Entry 1IV4 (X-ray diffraction, 1.55 A resolution); this record covers chains B and C of the 3 polymer chains in the assembly.

# Chain B
Name: 2-C-methyl-D-erythritol 2,4-cyclodiphosphate synthase
Source organism: Thermus thermophilus
Notes: EC 4.6.1.12
UniProtKB: Q8RQP5 (ISPF_THET8); residues 201-352 here correspond to UniProt positions 1-152 (UniProt number = residue number - 200)
Chain sequence (152 residues; numbered 201 to 352; the number before each row is that of its first residue):
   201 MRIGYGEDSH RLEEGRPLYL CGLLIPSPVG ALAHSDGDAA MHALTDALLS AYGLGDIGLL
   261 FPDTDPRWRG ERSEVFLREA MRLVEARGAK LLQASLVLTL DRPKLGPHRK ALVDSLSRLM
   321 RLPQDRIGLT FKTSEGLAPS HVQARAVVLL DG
Not modelled in the structure: 201, 352
Differences from the reference sequence: engineered mutation Met241 (Leu41 in Q8RQP5), Met281 (Leu81 in Q8RQP5), Met320 (Leu120 in Q8RQP5)
Swiss-Prot annotation at these positions:
  - binding site (4-CDP-2-C-methyl-D-erythritol 2-phosphate): Asp208 to His210, His234, Ser235, Asp256 to Gly258, Phe261 to Asp265, Leu300 to Gly306, Phe331 to Glu335
  - binding site (a divalent metal cation): Asp208, His210, His242
  - site (Transition state stabilizer): His234, Thr333
Metal / ion sites: Mg2+ site 1: Asp208 (together with cytidine-5'-monophosphate) (shared with 1 residue of chain A); Mg2+ site 2: Asp208, His210, His242; Mg2+ site 3: Lys332 (together with cytidine-5'-monophosphate) (shared with Asp408(C) of chain C)
Small-molecule neighbours:
  - cytidine-5'-monophosphate (C5P), molecule 1: Asp208, Asp256, Ile257, Gly258, Leu259
  - cytidine-5'-monophosphate (C5P), molecule 2: Leu300, Asp301, Pro303, Lys304, Leu305, Gly306, Arg309, Phe331, Lys332, Thr333, Glu335

# Chain C
Name: 2-C-methyl-D-erythritol 2,4-cyclodiphosphate synthase
Source organism: Thermus thermophilus
Notes: EC 4.6.1.12
UniProtKB: Q8RQP5 (ISPF_THET8); residues 401-552 here correspond to UniProt positions 1-152 (UniProt number = residue number - 400)
Chain sequence (152 residues; each row starts with the number of its first residue):
   401 MRIGYGEDSH RLEEGRPLYL CGLLIPSPVG ALAHSDGDAA MHALTDALLS AYGLGDIGLL
   461 FPDTDPRWRG ERSEVFLREA MRLVEARGAK LLQASLVLTL DRPKLGPHRK ALVDSLSRLM
   521 RLPQDRIGLT FKTSEGLAPS HVQARAVVLL DG
Not modelled in the structure: 401, 552
Differences from the reference sequence: engineered mutation Met441 (Leu41 in Q8RQP5), Met481 (Leu81 in Q8RQP5), Met520 (Leu120 in Q8RQP5)
Swiss-Prot annotation at these positions:
  - binding site (4-CDP-2-C-methyl-D-erythritol 2-phosphate): Asp408 to His410, His434, Ser435, Asp456 to Gly458, Phe461 to Asp465, Leu500 to Gly506, Phe531 to Glu535
  - binding site (a divalent metal cation): Asp408, His410, His442
  - site (Transition state stabilizer): His434, Thr533
Metal / ion sites: Mg2+ site 1: Asp408 (together with cytidine-5'-monophosphate) (shared with Lys332(B) of chain B); Mg2+ site 2: Asp408, His410, His442; Mg2+ site 3: Lys532 (together with cytidine-5'-monophosphate) (shared with 1 residue of chain A)
Small-molecule neighbours:
  - cytidine-5'-monophosphate (C5P), molecule 1: Asp408, Asp456, Ile457, Gly458, Leu459
  - cytidine-5'-monophosphate (C5P), molecule 2: Leu500, Asp501, Pro503, Lys504, Leu505, Gly506, Arg509, Phe531, Lys532, Thr533, Glu535

# Interface between chain B and chain C
Contacting residue pairs - 43 pairs, chain B then chain C:
  Ile203(B) - Ile403(C)  hydrophobic
  Tyr205(B) - Tyr405(C)  hydrogen bond
  Gln293(B) - Arg402(C)
  Gln293(B) - Ile403(C)  hydrogen bond (side chain-backbone)
  Gln293(B) - Ala451(C)
  Ser295(B) - Gly404(C)
  Ser295(B) - Tyr405(C)  hydrogen bond (side chain-backbone)
  Ser295(B) - Ser450(C)  hydrogen bond
  Val297(B) - Tyr405(C)
  Val297(B) - Gly406(C)
  Val297(B) - Glu407(C)
  Arg309(B) - Gly455(C)
  Arg309(B) - Asp456(C)  salt bridge
  Arg309(B) - Leu459(C)
  Asp325(B) - Arg402(C)  salt bridge
  Asp325(B) - Ala451(C)
  Asp325(B) - Tyr452(C)
  Asp325(B) - Gly453(C)
  Arg326(B) - Arg402(C)
  Ile327(B) - Gly453(C)
  Gly328(B) - Ser450(C)  hydrogen bond (backbone-side chain)
  Leu329(B) - Ser450(C)
  Leu329(B) - Gly455(C)
  Thr330(B) - Ser450(C)
  Thr330(B) - Gly455(C)
  Thr330(B) - Asp456(C)
  Phe331(B) - Asp456(C)  hydrogen bond (backbone-side chain)
  Lys332(B) - Glu407(C)
  Lys332(B) - Asp408(C)  salt bridge
  Lys332(B) - Asp446(C)
  Lys332(B) - Ile457(C)
  Glu335(B) - Ser409(C)
  Glu335(B) - Arg411(C)
  Glu335(B) - His541(C)
  Leu337(B) - Ala538(C)  hydrophobic
  Leu337(B) - His541(C)
  Leu337(B) - Gln543(C)
  Arg345(B) - Tyr405(C)
  Arg345(B) - Glu407(C)  salt bridge
  Arg345(B) - Arg545(C)
  Val347(B) - Ile403(C)  hydrophobic
  Val347(B) - Tyr405(C)  hydrophobic
  Leu349(B) - Ile403(C)  hydrophobic
Other interface residues (no listed pair), chain B (23 interface residues in all): Thr299, Gln324, Ser334, Gly336
Other interface residues (no listed pair), chain C (24 interface residues in all): His410, Leu537

# Summary
The interface between chain B and chain C involves 23 residues on one side and 24 on the other, with 6
hydrogen bonds and 4 salt bridges. Polar contacts include Arg309(B)-Asp456(C), Asp325(B)-Arg402(C) and
Lys332(B)-Asp408(C). One cytidine-5'-monophosphate molecule is bound between chain B and chain C.
Both chains are 2-C-methyl-D-erythritol 2,4-cyclodiphosphate synthase (Thermus thermophilus). Entry 1IV4
(Structure of 2C-Methyl-D-erythritol-2,4-cyclodiphosphate Synthase (bound form Substrate)) was determined by
X-ray diffraction (same publication as 1IV1, 1IV2 and 1IV3).
